PDB entry 7L49 | electron microscopy, 3.10 A resolution | chains A and D of the 6 polymer chains in the assembly

Chain A:
Molecule: Cas12f1
Amino-acid sequence (529 residues; row label = number of the first residue in the row):
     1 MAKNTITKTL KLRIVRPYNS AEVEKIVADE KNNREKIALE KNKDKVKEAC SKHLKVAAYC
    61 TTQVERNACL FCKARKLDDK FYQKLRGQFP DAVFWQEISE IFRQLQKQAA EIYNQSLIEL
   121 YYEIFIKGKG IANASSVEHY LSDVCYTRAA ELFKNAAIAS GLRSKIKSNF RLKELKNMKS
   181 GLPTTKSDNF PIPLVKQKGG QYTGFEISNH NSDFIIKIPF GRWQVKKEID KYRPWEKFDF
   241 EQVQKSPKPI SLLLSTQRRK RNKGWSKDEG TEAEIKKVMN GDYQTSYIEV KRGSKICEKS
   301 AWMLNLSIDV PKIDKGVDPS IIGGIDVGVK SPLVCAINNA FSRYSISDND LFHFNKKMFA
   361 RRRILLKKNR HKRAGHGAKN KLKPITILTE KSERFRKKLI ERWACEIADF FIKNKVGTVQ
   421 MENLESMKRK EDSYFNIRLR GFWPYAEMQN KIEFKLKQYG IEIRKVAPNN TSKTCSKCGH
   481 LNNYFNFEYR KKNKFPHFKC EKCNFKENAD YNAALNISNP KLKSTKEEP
Not modelled in the structure: 1-3, 526-529
Metal / ion sites: Zn2+ site 1: Cys50, His53, Cys69, Cys72; Zn2+ site 2: Cys478, Cys500
What the authors report for this chain:
  - Zn2+ coordination: Cys478, Cys500, Cys503
  - self-association interface (contacts with another copy of this molecule): Ile118, Tyr121, Tyr122, Leu182
  - mutagenesis - I118G, Y121G, Y122G, Y146A, L182G, K196A, Y202A, R396A, F487A: decreased catalytic activity
  - mutagenesis - Y121E/Y122E, Y121G/Y122G, S142A, R163A, Q197A: abolished catalytic activity
  - binding site for NTS (chain D): His139, Ser142, Tyr146, Arg163, Lys196
  - binding site for TS: Gln197, Tyr202, Arg343, Arg396
  - binding site for sgRNA: Phe341
  - catalytic residues: Asp326, Glu422, Arg490, Asp510
  - binding site for Substrate: Met427, Phe487, Arg490

Chain D:
Molecule: NTS
Sequence (60 nucleotides; row label = number of the first residue in the row):
     1 GCACCTTACG TATTTAAGTT GACCCAACGT CGCCGGCGTG CACAATCTAG ATGCATCAGC
Not modelled in the structure: 1-6, 28-60

Interface between chain A and chain D:
Residue-residue contacts (35):
  Gly128(A) with DG18(D), base contact
  Ile131(A) with DG18(D), base contact; DT19(D), base contact
  Asn133(A) with DG18(D), hydrogen bond to the phosphate
  Ser135(A) with DA17(D), sugar contact; DG18(D), phosphate contact
  Ser136(A) with DA17(D), hydrogen bond to the base; DG18(D), phosphate contact
  Glu138(A) with DA16(D), base contact
  His139(A) with DA16(D), salt bridge to the phosphate; DA17(D), stacking on the base
  Tyr140(A) with DA17(D), base contact
  Ser142(A) with DT15(D), base contact; DA16(D), hydrogen bond to the base
  Tyr146(A) with DT13(D), sugar contact; DT14(D), hydrogen bond to the phosphate; DT15(D), base contact
  Ala150(A) with DT14(D), phosphate contact
  Lys154(A) with DT13(D), phosphate contact
  Asn155(A) with DT13(D), phosphate contact
  Ala156(A) with DT13(D), hydrogen bond to the phosphate
  Arg163(A) with DA16(D), base contact
  Lys173(A) with DT20(D), phosphate contact
  Lys176(A) with DT19(D), phosphate contact; DT20(D), phosphate contact
  Asn177(A) with DG21(D), sugar contact
  Lys179(A) with DA22(D), salt bridge to the phosphate
  Lys196(A) with DA12(D), phosphate contact
  Tyr202(A) with DA12(D), hydrogen bond to the base
  Pro219(A) with DA12(D), phosphate contact
  Gln242(A) with DT13(D), hydrogen bond to the phosphate
  Val243(A) with DA12(D), phosphate contact; DT13(D), hydrogen bond to the phosphate
  Gln244(A) with DA12(D), phosphate contact; DT13(D), sugar contact
Interface residues without a listed pair, chain A (28 interface residues in all): Lys129, Ala132, Gln197
Interface residues without a listed pair, chain D (12 interface residues in all): DT11

In short:
Chain A and chain D form an interface of 28 and 12 residues respectively; the contacts include 8 hydrogen
bonds, 2 salt bridges and 1 aromatic stacking contact. Polar contacts include Ser136(A)-DA17(D),
Ser142(A)-DA16(D) and Tyr202(A)-DA12(D). From the paper: catalytic residues Asp326(A), Glu422(A) and Arg490(A)
among others; I118G, Y121G and Y122G of chain A, among others, reduce catalytic activity; 14 substitutions
were tested in all.
Here chain A is Cas12f1 and chain D is NTS. Entry 7L49 (Cryo-EM structure of CRISPR-Cas12f Ternary Complex)
was determined by electron microscopy (same publication as 7L48).
